9GUQ - chains A and Q of the 24 polymer chains in the assembly; structure by electron microscopy, 3.10 A resolution.

== Chain A ==
Molecule: 16S ribosomal RNA
From: Escherichia coli K-12
Sequence (1541 nucleotides; each row starts with the number of its first residue):
     1 AAAUUGAAGA GUUUGAUCAU GGCUCAGAUU GAACGCUGGC GGCAGGCCUA ACACAUGCAA
    61 GUCGAACGGU AACAGGAAGA AGCUUGCUUC UUUGCUGACG AGUGGCGGAC GGGUGAGUAA
   121 UGUCUGGGAA ACUGCCUGAU GGAGGGGGAU AACUACUGGA AACGGUAGCU AAUACCGCAU
   181 AACGUCGCAA GACCAAAGAG GGGUACCUUC GGGCCUCUUG CCAUCGGAUG UGCCCAGAUG
   241 GGAUUAGCUA GUAGGUGGGG UAACGGCUCA CCUAGGCGAC GAUCCCUAGC UGGUCUGAGA
   301 GGAUGACCAG CCACACUGGA ACUGAGACAC GGUCCAGACU CCUACGGGAG GCAGCAGUGG
   361 GGAAUAUUGC ACAAUGGGCG CAAGCCUGAU GCAGCCAUGC CGCGUGUAUG AAGAAGGCCU
   421 UCGGGUUGUA AAGUACUUUC AGCGGGGAGG AAGGGAGUAA AGUUAAUACC UUUGCUCAUU
   481 GACGUUACCC GCAGAAGAAG CACCGGCUAA CUCCGUGCCA GCAGCCXCGG UAAUACGGAG
   541 GGUGCAAGCG UUAAUCGGAA UUACUGGGCG UAAAGCGCAC GCAGGCGGUU UGUUAAGUCA
   601 GAUGUGAAAU CCCCGGGCUC AACCUGGGAA CUGCAUCUGA UACUGGCAAG CUUGAGUCUC
   661 GUAGAGGGGG GUAGAAUUCC AGGUGUAGCG GUGAAAUGCG UAGAGAUCUG GAGGAAUACC
   721 GGUGGCGAAG GCGGCCCCCU GGACGAAGAC UGACGCUCAG GUGCGAAAGC GUGGGGAGCA
   781 AACAGGAUUA GAUACCCUGG UAGUCCACGC CGUAAACGAU GUCGACUUGG AGGUUGUGCC
   841 CUUGAGGCGU GGCUUCCGGA GCUAACGCGU UAAGUCGACC GCCUGGGGAG UACGGCCGCA
   901 AGGUUAAAAC UCAAAUGAAU UGACGGGGGC CCGCACAAGC GGUGGAGCAU GUGGUUUAAU
   961 UCGAUGXAAC GCGAAGAACC UUACCUGGUC UUGACAUCCA CGGAAGUUUU CAGAGAUGAG
  1021 AAUGUGCCUU CGGGAACCGU GAGACAGGUG CUGCAUGGCU GUCGUCAGCU CGUGUUGUGA
  1081 AAUGUUGGGU UAAGUCCCGC AACGAGCGCA ACCCUUAUCC UUUGUUGCCA GCGGUCCGGC
  1141 CGGGAACUCA AAGGAGACUG CCAGUGAUAA ACUGGAGGAA GGUGGGGAUG ACGUCAAGUC
  1201 AUCAUGGCCC UUACGACCAG GGCUACACAC GUGCUACAAU GGCGCAUACA AAGAGAAGCG
  1261 ACCUCGCGAG AGCAAGCGGA CCUCAUAAAG UGCGUCGUAG UCCGGAUUGG AGUCUGCAAC
  1321 UCGACUCCAU GAAGUCGGAA UCGCUAGUAA UCGUGGAUCA GAAUGCCACG GUGAAUACGU
  1381 UCCCGGGCCU UGUACACACC GCCCGUXACA CCAUGGGAGU GGGUUGCAAA AGAAGUAGGU
  1441 AGCUUAACCU UCGGGAGGGC GCUUACCACU UUGUGAUUCA UGACUGGGGU GAAGUCGUAA
  1501 CAAGGUAACC GUAGGGGAAC CUGCGGUUGG AUCACCUCCU U
Not modelled in the structure: 1492-1493
Modified / non-standard residues: PSU (pseudouridine-5'-monophosphate) at position 516, G7M (N7-methyl-guanosine-5'-monophosphate) at position 527, 2MG (2N-methylguanosine-5'-monophosphate) at position 966, 5MC (5-methylcytidine-5'-monophosphate) at position 967, 2MG (2N-methylguanosine-5'-monophosphate) at position 1207, 4OC (4n,o2'-methylcytidine-5'-monophosphate) at position 1402, 5MC (5-methylcytidine-5'-monophosphate) at position 1407, UR3 (3-methyluridine-5'-monophoshate) at position 1498, 2MG (2N-methylguanosine-5'-monophosphate) at position 1516, MA6 (6N-dimethyladenosine-5'-monophoshate) at position 1518, MA6 (6N-dimethyladenosine-5'-monophoshate) at position 1519
Metal / ion sites: Mg2+ site 1 near G21 (its only coordinating residue here); Mg2+ site 2: C48, G115; Mg2+ site 3 near A53 (its only coordinating residue here); Mg2+ site 4: A59, U387; Mg2+ site 5: U62, G105; Mg2+ site 6 near G100 (its only coordinating residue here); Mg2+ site 7: A109, G331; Mg2+ site 8 near G111 (its only coordinating residue here); Mg2+ site 9: A116, G117, G289; Mg2+ site 10 near G145 (its only coordinating residue here); Mg2+ site 11: A174, C175; Mg2+ site 12: U180, A195; 66 more Mg2+ sites not listed

== Chain Q ==
Name: 30S ribosomal protein S16
From: Escherichia coli K-12
Reference sequence: P0A7T3 (RS16_ECOLI); residues 1-82 here = UniProt positions 1-82
Chain sequence (82 residues; numbered 1 to 82; the number before each row is that of its first residue):
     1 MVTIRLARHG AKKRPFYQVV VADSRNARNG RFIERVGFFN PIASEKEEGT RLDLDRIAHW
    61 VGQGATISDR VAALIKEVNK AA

== How chain A and chain Q interact ==
Residue-residue contacts (71):
  C43(A) - Lys12(Q)  salt bridge to the phosphate
  A44(A) - Ala11(Q)  phosphate contact
  A44(A) - Lys12(Q)  hydrogen bond to the phosphate
  C110(A) - Arg25(Q)  hydrogen bond to the sugar
  G134(A) - Met1(Q)  base contact
  G134(A) - Arg25(Q)  base contact
  C135(A) - Met1(Q)  base contact
  C136(A) - Met1(Q)  sugar contact
  C136(A) - Gly64(Q)  hydrogen bond to the sugar
  C136(A) - Thr66(Q)  sugar contact
  U137(A) - Gly62(Q)  sugar contact
  U137(A) - Gly64(Q)  sugar contact
  G227(A) - Gln63(Q)  hydrogen bond to the sugar
  A228(A) - Val2(Q)  sugar contact
  A228(A) - Trp60(Q)  sugar contact
  A228(A) - Gln63(Q)  sugar contact
  U229(A) - Val2(Q)  sugar contact
  U229(A) - Asp23(Q)  sugar contact
  U229(A) - Ile33(Q)  sugar contact
  G230(A) - Arg25(Q)  hydrogen bond to the sugar
  G230(A) - Arg31(Q)  salt bridge to the phosphate
  U231(A) - Arg31(Q)  salt bridge to the phosphate
  A309(A) - Gly30(Q)  phosphate contact
  G310(A) - Gly30(Q)  phosphate contact
  G310(A) - Arg31(Q)  hydrogen bond to the phosphate
  C311(A) - Arg31(Q)  salt bridge to the phosphate
  A374(A) - Tyr17(Q)  hydrogen bond to the sugar
  A374(A) - Arg70(Q)  hydrogen bond to the phosphate
  U375(A) - Leu6(Q)  sugar contact
  U375(A) - Tyr17(Q)  sugar contact
  U375(A) - Arg28(Q)  hydrogen bond to the base
  U375(A) - Arg70(Q)  salt bridge to the phosphate
  G376(A) - Arg5(Q)  hydrogen bond to the phosphate
  G376(A) - Leu6(Q)  phosphate contact
  G376(A) - Ser68(Q)  hydrogen bond to the phosphate
  G376(A) - Asp69(Q)  phosphate contact
  G377(A) - Thr3(Q)  phosphate contact
  G377(A) - Arg5(Q)  salt bridge to the phosphate
  G377(A) - Ser24(Q)  sugar contact
  U390(A) - Arg28(Q)  hydrogen bond to the phosphate
  G391(A) - Arg8(Q)  hydrogen bond to the phosphate
  G391(A) - Arg28(Q)  salt bridge to the phosphate
  C392(A) - Arg8(Q)  salt bridge to the phosphate
  C392(A) - Lys12(Q)  phosphate contact
  C392(A) - Lys13(Q)  hydrogen bond to the phosphate
  A393(A) - Lys12(Q)  salt bridge to the phosphate
  G449(A) - Ile42(Q)  sugar contact
  G450(A) - Lys13(Q)  base contact
  G450(A) - Pro15(Q)  sugar contact
  A451(A) - Arg70(Q)  salt bridge to the phosphate
  A452(A) - Arg70(Q)  sugar contact
  A452(A) - Ala73(Q)  sugar contact
  U473(A) - Lys76(Q)  salt bridge to the phosphate
  G474(A) - Lys80(Q)  salt bridge to the phosphate
  C483(A) - Lys13(Q)  sugar contact
  A608(A) - Phe32(Q)  sugar contact
  G616(A) - Glu47(Q)  hydrogen bond to the sugar
  G617(A) - Arg14(Q)  sugar contact
  G617(A) - Ser44(Q)  phosphate contact
  G617(A) - Glu47(Q)  sugar contact
  C618(A) - Arg14(Q)  hydrogen bond to the sugar
  C623(A) - Ala11(Q)  sugar contact
  C624(A) - Gly10(Q)  phosphate contact
  C624(A) - Ala11(Q)  sugar contact
  U625(A) - His9(Q)  phosphate contact
  U625(A) - Phe16(Q)  phosphate contact
  G626(A) - Gln18(Q)  hydrogen bond to the phosphate
  G626(A) - Arg35(Q)  salt bridge to the phosphate
  G626(A) - Phe38(Q)  sugar contact
  G626(A) - Arg51(Q)  sugar contact
  G627(A) - Arg35(Q)  salt bridge to the phosphate
Also at the interface, not in a pair above, chain A (43 interface residues in all): G111, G112, G378, G453
Also at the interface, not in a pair above, chain Q (45 interface residues in all): Ala7, Ala27, Asn29, Pro41

== Summary ==
The interface between chain A and chain Q involves 43 residues on one side and 45 on the other; the contacts
include 17 hydrogen bonds and 14 salt bridges. Among the polar pairs are U375(A)-Arg28(Q), C110(A)-Arg25(Q)
and C136(A)-Gly64(Q).
Chain A is 16S ribosomal RNA and chain Q is 30S ribosomal protein S16, both from Escherichia coli K-12; the
structure, 30S PIC (Pre-Initiation complex), was determined by electron microscopy (same publication as 9GUP,
9GUR, 9GUS, 9GUT, 9GUU, 9GUV, 9GUW and 9GUX).
